PDB entry 8PNF | electron microscopy, 2.90 A resolution | chains 1 and 4 of the 5 polymer chains in the assembly

[Chain 1]
Molecule: Capsid protein VP1
Source organism: rhinovirus B14
UniProt: P03303 (POLG_HRV14); residues 7-289 here correspond to UniProt positions 574-856 (UniProt number = residue number + 567)
Chain sequence (283 residues; each row starts with the number of its first residue):
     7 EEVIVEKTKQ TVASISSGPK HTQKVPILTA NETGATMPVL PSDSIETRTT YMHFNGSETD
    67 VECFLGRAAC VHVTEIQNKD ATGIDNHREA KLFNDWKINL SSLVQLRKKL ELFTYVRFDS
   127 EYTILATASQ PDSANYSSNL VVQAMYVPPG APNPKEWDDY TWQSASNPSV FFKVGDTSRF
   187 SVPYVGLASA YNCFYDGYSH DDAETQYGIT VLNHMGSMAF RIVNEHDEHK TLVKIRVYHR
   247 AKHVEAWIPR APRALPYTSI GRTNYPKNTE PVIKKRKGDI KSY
UniProt features mapped onto this chain:
  - site: Y289 (Cleavage)

[Chain 4]
Molecule: Capsid protein VP4
Source organism: rhinovirus B14
UniProt: P03303 (POLG_HRV14); numbering as in UniProt (aligned over 23-69)
Chain sequence (47 residues; numbered 23 to 69; the number before each row is that of its first residue):
    23 SNQTFTYINY YKDAASTSSA GQSLSMDPSK FTEPVKDLML KGAPALN
Sequence notes: conflict Y29 (Val in P03303)
UniProt features mapped onto this chain:
  - site: N69 (Cleavage)
From the paper describing this entry:
  - binding site for the 14-nt RNA strand: K58

[Interface between chain 1 and chain 4]
Pairs across the interface (42; chain 1 residue first):
  E8(1) with M48(4)
  K30(1) with K63(4); G64(4)
  V31(1) with G64(4), hydrogen bond (backbone-backbone)
  P32(1) with K63(4); G64(4)
  A36(1) with A67(4); L68(4), hydrophobic
  T39(1) with V57(4); M61(4); L68(4)
  G40(1) with P56(4)
  A41(1) with T54(4); V57(4), hydrophobic
  T42(1) with T54(4), hydrogen bond (backbone-backbone); E55(4)
  M43(1) with M61(4); L62(4); K63(4)
  P44(1) with E55(4); K63(4), hydrogen bond (backbone-side chain)
  L46(1) with K63(4)
  D49(1) with K63(4), salt bridge
  N61(1) with Q44(4), hydrogen bond (backbone-side chain)
  G62(1) with Q44(4), hydrogen bond (backbone-side chain)
  S63(1) with Q44(4)
  D66(1) with G43(4); Q44(4); S45(4), hydrogen bond (side chain-backbone)
  E68(1) with S41(4); A42(4), hydrogen bond (side chain-backbone)
  D125(1) with A37(4)
  S187(1) with A37(4), hydrogen bond (side chain-backbone); S38(4)
  P189(1) with A37(4), hydrophobic
  K248(1) with A37(4), hydrogen bond (side chain-backbone); S38(4); T39(4), hydrogen bond (side chain-backbone)
  H249(1) with A36(4); T39(4), hydrogen bond; S40(4), hydrogen bond (side chain-backbone)
  P255(1) with F53(4)
Interface residues without a listed pair, chain 1 (26 interface residues in all): V45, R246

[Overview]
26 residues of chain 1 and 22 residues of chain 4 are in contact, with 12 hydrogen bonds and 1 salt bridge.
Among the polar pairs are D49(1)-K63(4), P44(1)-K63(4) and N61(1)-Q44(4). The paper reports a binding site for
the 14-nt RNA strand at K58(4).
Chain 1 is Capsid protein VP1 and chain 4 is Capsid protein VP4, both from rhinovirus B14; the structure, HRV
B14 virion proteins, was determined by electron microscopy, deposited together with 8PNB.
